3JB7 - chains A and C of the 6 polymer chains in the assembly; structure by electron microscopy, 4.00 A resolution.

== Chain A ==
Molecule: CPV RNA-dependent RNA polymerase
Source organism: Bombyx mori cypovirus 1
Notes: EC 2.7.7.48
Reference sequence: D0EZK6 (D0EZK6_CPVBM); the construct lacks a stretch of the UniProt sequence, so the offset changes along the chain: 1-1005 = UniProt 1-1005; 1006-1224 = UniProt 1007-1225
Chain sequence (1225 residues; numbered 1 to 1224 plus 1 insertion-coded residue; the number before each row is that of its first residue):
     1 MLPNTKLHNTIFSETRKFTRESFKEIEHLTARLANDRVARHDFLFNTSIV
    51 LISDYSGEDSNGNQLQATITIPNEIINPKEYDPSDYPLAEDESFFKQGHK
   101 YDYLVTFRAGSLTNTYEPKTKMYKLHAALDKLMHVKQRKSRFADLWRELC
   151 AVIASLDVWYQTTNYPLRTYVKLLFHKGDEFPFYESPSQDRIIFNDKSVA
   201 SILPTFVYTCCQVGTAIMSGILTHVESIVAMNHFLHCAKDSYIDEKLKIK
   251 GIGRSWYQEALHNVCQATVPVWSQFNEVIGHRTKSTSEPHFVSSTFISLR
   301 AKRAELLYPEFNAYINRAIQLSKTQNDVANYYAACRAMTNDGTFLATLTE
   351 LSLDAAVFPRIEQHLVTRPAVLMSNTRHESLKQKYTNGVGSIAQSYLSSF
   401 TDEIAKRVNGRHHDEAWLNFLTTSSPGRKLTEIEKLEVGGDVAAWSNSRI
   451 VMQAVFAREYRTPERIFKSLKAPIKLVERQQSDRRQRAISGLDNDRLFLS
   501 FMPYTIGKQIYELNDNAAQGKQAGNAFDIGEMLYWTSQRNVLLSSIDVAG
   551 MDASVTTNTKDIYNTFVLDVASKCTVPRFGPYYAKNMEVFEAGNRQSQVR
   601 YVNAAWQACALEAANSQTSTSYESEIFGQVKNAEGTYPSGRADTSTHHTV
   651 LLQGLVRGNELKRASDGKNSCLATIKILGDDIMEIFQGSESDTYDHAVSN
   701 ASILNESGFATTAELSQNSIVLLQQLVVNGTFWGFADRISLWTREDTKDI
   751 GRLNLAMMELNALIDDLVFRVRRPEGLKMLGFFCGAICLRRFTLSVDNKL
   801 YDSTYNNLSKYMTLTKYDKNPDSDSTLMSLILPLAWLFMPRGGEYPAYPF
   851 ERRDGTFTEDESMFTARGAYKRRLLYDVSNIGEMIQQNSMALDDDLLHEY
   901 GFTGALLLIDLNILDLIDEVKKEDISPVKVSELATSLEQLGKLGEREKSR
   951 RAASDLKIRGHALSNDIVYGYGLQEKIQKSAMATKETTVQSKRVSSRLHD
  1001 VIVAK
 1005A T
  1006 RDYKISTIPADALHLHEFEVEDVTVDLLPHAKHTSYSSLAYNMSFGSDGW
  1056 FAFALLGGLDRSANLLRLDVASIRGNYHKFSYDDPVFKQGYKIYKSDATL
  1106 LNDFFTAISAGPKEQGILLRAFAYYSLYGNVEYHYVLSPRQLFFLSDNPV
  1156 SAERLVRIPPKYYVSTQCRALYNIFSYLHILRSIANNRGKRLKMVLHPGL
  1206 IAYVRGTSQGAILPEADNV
Disordered / not traced: 1-4, 1005A, 1081-1089, 1212-1224
Residues lining bound ligands:
  - CTP (cytidine-5'-triphosphate): Arg479, Arg484, Arg487, Ile489, Asp547, Val548, Ala549, Gly550, Met551, Asp552, Ser639, Thr644, Ser645, His648, Asp680, Asp681
  - GTP (guanosine-5'-triphosphate): Asn35, Arg37, Arg40, Asp144, Arg147, Tyr184, Glu185, Ser186, Pro187, Arg791

== Chain C ==
Molecule: VP1 csp
Source organism: Bombyx mori cypovirus 1
Reference sequence: D3JWE6 (D3JWE6_CPVBM); residue numbers follow UniProt; this construct covers 111-134
Chain sequence (24 residues; row label = number of the first residue in the row):
   111 PTVVQSRTDVFNEQFANEALHPMT
Disordered / not traced: 111-113

== How chain A and chain C interact ==
Contacting residue pairs - 9 pairs, chain A then chain C:
  Arg368(A) - Phe125(C)
  Ala370(A) - Ala129(C)  hydrophobic
  Lys384(A) - Ala129(C)  hydrogen bond (side chain-backbone)
  Thr386(A) - Phe125(C)
  Thr386(A) - Glu128(C)  hydrogen bond (side chain-backbone)
  Thr386(A) - Ala129(C)  hydrogen bond (side chain-backbone)
  Ala592(A) - Ala126(C)  hydrophobic
  Gly593(A) - Arg117(C)
  Gly593(A) - Glu123(C)
Also at the interface, not in a pair above, chain A (8 interface residues in all): Leu372, Asn594
Also at the interface, not in a pair above, chain C (7 interface residues in all): Leu130

== In short ==
8 residues of chain A face 7 of chain C across their interface; the contacts include 3 hydrogen bonds. Polar
contacts include Lys384(A)-Ala129(C), Thr386(A)-Glu128(C) and Thr386(A)-Ala129(C). Chain A binds GTP and CTP.
Here chain A is CPV RNA-dependent RNA polymerase and chain C is VP1 csp, both from Bombyx mori cypovirus 1.
Entry 3JB7 (In situ structures of the segmented genome and RNA polymerase complex inside a dsRNA virus) was
determined by electron microscopy, deposited together with 3JB6.
